PDB entry 6YBI | X-ray diffraction, 1.12 A resolution | chain A

== Chain A ==
Protein: Lysozyme
Source organism: Gallus gallus
Notes: EC 3.2.1.17
UniProtKB: P00698 (LYSC_CHICK); residues 1-129 here correspond to UniProt positions 19-147 (UniProt number = residue number + 18)
Sequence (129 residues; numbered 1 to 129; the number before each row is that of its first residue):
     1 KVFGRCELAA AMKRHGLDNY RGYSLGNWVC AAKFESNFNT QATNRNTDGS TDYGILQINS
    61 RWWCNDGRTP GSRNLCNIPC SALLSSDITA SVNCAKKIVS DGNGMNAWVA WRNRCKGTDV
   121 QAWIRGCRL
Swiss-Prot annotation at these positions:
  - active site: Glu35, Asp52
  - binding site (substrate): Asp101
Disulfides: Cys6-Cys127, Cys30-Cys115, Cys64-Cys80, Cys76-Cys94
Ion coordination: Na+: Ser60, Cys64, Ser72, Arg73

== Summary ==
Ser60, Cys64, Ser72 and Arg73 coordinate Na+. Curated annotation (UniProt) lists active-site residues Glu35
and Asp52 and substrate-binding residue Asp101.
Chain A is Lysozyme (Gallus gallus); the structure, RT structure of HEW Lysozyme obtained at 1.12 A resolution
from crystal grown in a Mylar ..., was determined by X-ray diffraction together with 6YBF, 6YBO, 6YBR, 6YBX
and 6YC5 from the same study.
